Entry 8QRH (electron microscopy, 3.60 A resolution); this record covers chains D and E of the 6 polymer chains in the assembly.

# Chain D (and E)
Molecule: Small envelope protein M
From: Orthoflavivirus encephalitidis
Notes: chain E of this document is another copy of the same molecule, construct and numbering; everything in this record applies to it too
UniProtKB: Q01299 (POLG_TBEVH); residues 2-72 here correspond to UniProt positions 207-277 (UniProt number = residue number + 205)
Chain sequence (71 residues; each row starts with the number of its first residue):
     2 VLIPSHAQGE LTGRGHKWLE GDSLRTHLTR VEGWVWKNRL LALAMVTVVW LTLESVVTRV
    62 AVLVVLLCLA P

# Chain D / chain E interface
Pairs across the interface (7):
  Leu3(D) with Arg31(E)
  Arg31(D) with Leu3(E)
  Val66(D) with Val66(E), hydrophobic
  Cys69(D) with Leu70(E), hydrophobic
  Leu70(D) with Val66(E); Cys69(E), hydrophobic; Leu70(E)
Also at the interface, not in a pair above, chain D (6 interface residues in all): Thr27
Also at the interface, not in a pair above, chain E (6 interface residues in all): Val2

# Overview
Chain D and chain E each contribute 6 residues to their interface.
Chain D and chain E are both Small envelope protein M (Orthoflavivirus encephalitidis); the structure,
Inactivated tick-borne encephalitis virus (TBEV) vaccine strain Sofjin-Chumakov, was determined by electron
microscopy together with 8R8L from the same study.
